Entry 8VLJ (X-ray diffraction, 1.39 A resolution); this record covers chains A and B.

# Chain A (and B)
Name: Cytosine deaminase
Source organism: Saccharomyces cerevisiae
Notes: EC 3.5.4.1; chain B of this document is another copy of the same molecule, construct and numbering; everything in this record applies to it too
UniProt: Q12178 (FCY1_YEAST); residues 1-158 here = UniProt positions 1-158
Sequence (161 residues; each row starts with the number of its first residue; numbers below 1 keep their minus sign (Gly-2 is residue -2)):
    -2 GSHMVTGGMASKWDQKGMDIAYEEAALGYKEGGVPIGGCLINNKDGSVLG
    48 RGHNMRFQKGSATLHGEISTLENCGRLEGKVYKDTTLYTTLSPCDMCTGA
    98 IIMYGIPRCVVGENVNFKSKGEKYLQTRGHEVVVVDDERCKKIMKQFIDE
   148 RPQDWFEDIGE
Unresolved in the structure: -2 to 5 (chain B: -2 to 4)
Differences from the reference sequence: expression tag (-2 to 0)
Bound ions: Zn2+: His62, Cys91, Cys94 (together with cacodylate ion)
Swiss-Prot annotation at these positions:
  - active site: Glu64 (Proton donor)
  - binding site (substrate): Asn51, Asp155
  - binding site (Zn(2+)): His62, Cys91, Cys94
Reported in the primary citation:
  - Zn2+ coordination: His62, Cys91, Cys94
  - catalytic residues: Glu64, Asp155 (citing earlier work)
  - contacts within the chain: His62-Asp155 (citing earlier work)
  - self-association interface (contacts with another copy of this molecule): Gly72 to Lys80
  - mutagenesis - E64V, M100W: increased stability
  - mutagenesis - E64V: abolished catalytic activity
  - mutagenesis - R73G, D155S: decreased stability
  - mutagenesis - E64V: unchanged binding to another copy of this molecule
  - mutagenesis - R73G: decreased binding to Cytosine deaminase (chain A)

# Chain A / chain B interface
Contacting residue pairs - 61 pairs, chain A then chain B:
  Arg53(A) - Arg73(B)
  Arg53(A) - Tyr101(B)  hydrogen bond
  Phe54(A) - Arg73(B)
  Gly57(A) - Arg73(B)
  Ser58(A) - Glu69(B)  hydrogen bond
  Ala59(A) - Leu68(B)
  Ala59(A) - Glu69(B)  hydrogen bond (backbone-side chain)
  Ala59(A) - Gly72(B)
  Ala59(A) - Tyr101(B)  hydrogen bond (backbone-side chain)
  Thr60(A) - Ile65(B)
  Thr60(A) - Leu68(B)
  Thr60(A) - Glu69(B)  hydrogen bond
  His62(A) - Met100(B)
  Ile65(A) - Thr60(B)
  Leu68(A) - Ala59(B)
  Leu68(A) - Thr60(B)
  Glu69(A) - Ser58(B)  hydrogen bond
  Glu69(A) - Ala59(B)  hydrogen bond (side chain-backbone)
  Glu69(A) - Thr60(B)  hydrogen bond
  Gly72(A) - Ala59(B)
  Arg73(A) - Arg53(B)
  Arg73(A) - Phe54(B)
  Arg73(A) - Gly57(B)
  Arg73(A) - Glu154(B)  salt bridge
  Leu74(A) - Glu154(B)
  Gly76(A) - Gly157(B)
  Gly76(A) - Glu158(B)
  Lys77(A) - Glu158(B)
  Lys80(A) - Gly157(B)  hydrogen bond (side chain-backbone)
  Cys91(A) - Met100(B)  hydrophobic
  Asp92(A) - Gly96(B)
  Asp92(A) - Ile99(B)
  Asp92(A) - Arg125(B)  salt bridge
  Met93(A) - Met93(B)
  Met93(A) - Gly96(B)  hydrogen bond (backbone-backbone)
  Met93(A) - Ala97(B)
  Gly96(A) - Asp92(B)
  Gly96(A) - Met93(B)  hydrogen bond (backbone-backbone)
  Ala97(A) - Met93(B)
  Ile99(A) - Asp92(B)
  Met100(A) - His62(B)
  Met100(A) - Cys91(B)  hydrophobic
  Met100(A) - Ile156(B)
  Met100(A) - Gly157(B)
  Tyr101(A) - Arg53(B)  hydrogen bond
  Tyr101(A) - Ala59(B)  hydrogen bond (side chain-backbone)
  Tyr101(A) - Gly157(B)
  Lys117(A) - Arg125(B)
  Tyr121(A) - Tyr121(B)  hydrophobic
  Arg125(A) - Asp92(B)  salt bridge
  Arg125(A) - Lys117(B)
  Glu154(A) - Arg73(B)  salt bridge
  Glu154(A) - Leu74(B)
  Asp155(A) - Met100(B)
  Ile156(A) - Met100(B)
  Gly157(A) - Gly76(B)
  Gly157(A) - Lys80(B)  hydrogen bond (backbone-side chain)
  Gly157(A) - Met100(B)
  Gly157(A) - Tyr101(B)
  Glu158(A) - Gly76(B)
  Glu158(A) - Lys77(B)
Also at the interface, not in a pair above, chain A (34 interface residues in all): Leu61, Tyr79
Also at the interface, not in a pair above, chain B (34 interface residues in all): Leu61, Tyr79, Asp155

# Summary
The chain A/chain B interface involves 34 residues from each chain, with 14 hydrogen bonds and 4 salt bridges.
Polar pairs include Arg73(A)-Glu154(B), Asp92(A)-Arg125(B) and Arg53(A)-Tyr101(B). The paper reports catalytic
residues Glu64(A) and Asp155(A); E64V and M100W of chain A increase stability; 4 substitutions were tested in
all.
Chain A and chain B are both Cytosine deaminase (Saccharomyces cerevisiae); the structure, Crystal structure
of the cacodylate-bound yeast cytosine deaminase (closed form), was determined by X-ray diffraction, deposited
together with 8VLK, 8VLL and 8VLM.
